PDB entry 1MJB | X-ray diffraction, 2.50 A resolution | chain A

# Chain A
Molecule: Esa1 protein
Organism: Saccharomyces cerevisiae
Notes: fragment: Histone acetyltransferase domain (Residues 160-445)
Reference sequence: Q08649 (ESA1_YEAST); residues 160-435 here = UniProt positions 160-435
Amino-acid sequence (278 residues; row label = number of the first residue in the row):
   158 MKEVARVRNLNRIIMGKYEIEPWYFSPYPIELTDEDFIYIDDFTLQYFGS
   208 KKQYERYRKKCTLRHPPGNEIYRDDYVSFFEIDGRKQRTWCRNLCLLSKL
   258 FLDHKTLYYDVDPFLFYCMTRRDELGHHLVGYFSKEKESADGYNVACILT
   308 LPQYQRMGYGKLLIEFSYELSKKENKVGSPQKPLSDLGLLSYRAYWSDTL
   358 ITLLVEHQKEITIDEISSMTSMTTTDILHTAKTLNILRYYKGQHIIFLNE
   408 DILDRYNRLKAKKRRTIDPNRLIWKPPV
Disordered / not traced: 158-161, 435
Construct notes: expression tag (158-159); engineered mutation Gln338 (Glu in Q08649)
Modified residues: Cys304 (s-hydroxycysteine; CSO)
Ligand contacts: acetyl coenzyme A (ACO): Trp180, Phe258, Leu259, Val302, Ala303, Cys304, Ile305, Leu306, Thr307, Tyr311, Gln312, Arg313, Met314, Gly315, Tyr316, Gly317, Lys318, Pro337, Gln338, Leu341, Ser342, Leu344, Gly345, Ser348, Arg421
UniProt features mapped onto this chain:
  - zinc finger: Ile195 to Leu220 (C2HC MYST-type)
  - motif: Arg245 to Tyr266 (ESA1-RPD3 motif)
  - binding site (acetyl-CoA): Ala303 to Thr307, Gln312 to Lys318, Ser342
  - site: Cys304 (Important for catalytic activity)
  - modified residue: Lys262 (N6-acetyllysine)
  - mutagenesis: Trp247 (W247A: Strongly reduces HAT activity), Asn250 (N250A: Strongly reduces HAT activity), Leu251 (L251A: Strongly reduces HAT activity), Cys252 (C252A: Strongly reduces HAT activity), Leu253 (L253A: Strongly reduces HAT activity), Leu254 (L254A: Strongly reduces HAT activity), Lys256 (K256A: Strongly reduces HAT activity), Leu259 (L259A: Strongly reduces HAT activity), Asp260 (D260A: Strongly reduces HAT activity), Lys262 (K262A: Strongly reduces HAT activity; K262R: Strongly reduces HAT activity), Cys304 (C304A: Reduces HAT activity; C304S: Strongly reduces HAT activity, but is not lethal (in vivo). Lethal, when associated with Q-338), Gly315 (G315E: Loss of function)

# Summary
Chain A binds acetyl coenzyme A. Curated annotation (UniProt) lists 13 acetyl-CoA-binding residues and 12
mutagenesis sites.
Chain A is Esa1 protein (Saccharomyces cerevisiae); the structure, Crystal structure of yeast Esa1 histone
acetyltransferase E338Q mutant complexed with acetyl coenzyme A, was determined by X-ray diffraction together
with 1MJ9 and 1MJA from the same study.
